PDB entry 2XY7 | X-ray diffraction, 3.05 A resolution | chains A and B of the 3 polymer chains in the assembly

== Chain A ==
Protein: DNA polymerase I
Organism: Geobacillus stearothermophilus
Notes: EC 2.7.7.7
UniProt: E1C9K5 (E1C9K5_BACST); residues 297-876 here correspond to UniProt positions 1-580 (UniProt number = residue number - 296)
Chain sequence (580 residues; row label = number of the first residue in the row):
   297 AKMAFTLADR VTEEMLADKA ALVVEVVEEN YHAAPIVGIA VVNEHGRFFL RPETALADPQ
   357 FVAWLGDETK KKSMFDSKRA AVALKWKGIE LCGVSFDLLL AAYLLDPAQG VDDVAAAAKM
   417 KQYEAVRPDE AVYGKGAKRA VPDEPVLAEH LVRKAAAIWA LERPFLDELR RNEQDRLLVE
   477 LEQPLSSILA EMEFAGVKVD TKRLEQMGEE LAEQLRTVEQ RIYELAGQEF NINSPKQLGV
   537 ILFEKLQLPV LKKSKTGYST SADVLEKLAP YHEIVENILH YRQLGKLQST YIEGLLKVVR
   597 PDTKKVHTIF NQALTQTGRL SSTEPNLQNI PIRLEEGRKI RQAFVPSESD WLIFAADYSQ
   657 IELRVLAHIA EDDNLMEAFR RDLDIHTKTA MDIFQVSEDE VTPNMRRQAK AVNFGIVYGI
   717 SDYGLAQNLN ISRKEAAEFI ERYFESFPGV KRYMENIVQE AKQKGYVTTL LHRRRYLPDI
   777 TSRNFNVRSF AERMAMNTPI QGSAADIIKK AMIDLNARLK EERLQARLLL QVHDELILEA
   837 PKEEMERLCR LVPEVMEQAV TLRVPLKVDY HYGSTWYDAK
Construct notes: engineered mutation Ala329 (Asp33 in E1C9K5)

== Chain B ==
Molecule: 10-nt DNA strand
Sequence (10 nucleotides; each row starts with the number of its first residue):
    20 GCCTGACTCG

== Chain A / chain B interface ==
Pairs across the interface (27):
  Ser550(A) - DG24(B)  phosphate contact
  Lys551(A) - DG24(B)  hydrogen bond to the phosphate
  Thr552(A) - DG24(B)  phosphate contact
  Ser555(A) - DA25(B)  phosphate contact
  Thr556(A) - DA25(B)  hydrogen bond to the phosphate
  Ser557(A) - DA25(B)  hydrogen bond to the phosphate
  Ser557(A) - DC26(B)  phosphate contact
  Ala558(A) - DC26(B)  hydrogen bond to the phosphate
  Arg578(A) - DA25(B)  hydrogen bond to the phosphate
  Arg578(A) - DC26(B)  phosphate contact
  Lys582(A) - DC26(B)  base contact
  Tyr587(A) - DT27(B)  sugar contact
  Arg615(A) - DG29(B)  hydrogen bond to the base
  Gln624(A) - DC28(B)  sugar contact
  Asn625(A) - DT27(B)  hydrogen bond to the base
  Asn625(A) - DC28(B)  sugar contact
  Ile626(A) - DC28(B)  sugar contact
  Pro627(A) - DT27(B)  phosphate contact
  Pro627(A) - DC28(B)  phosphate contact
  Ile628(A) - DC28(B)  hydrogen bond to the phosphate
  Ile628(A) - DG29(B)  phosphate contact
  Arg629(A) - DC28(B)  salt bridge to the phosphate
  Arg629(A) - DG29(B)  salt bridge to the phosphate
  Tyr714(A) - DG29(B)  base contact
  Val828(A) - DG29(B)  phosphate contact
  His829(A) - DG29(B)  phosphate contact
  Asp830(A) - DG29(B)  phosphate contact
Interface residues without a listed pair, chain A (26 interface residues in all): Pro531, Tyr554, Gln579, Leu630, Arg637

== Overview ==
26 residues of chain A and 6 residues of chain B are in contact; the contacts include 8 hydrogen bonds and 2
salt bridges. Polar pairs include Arg615(A)-DG29(B), Asn625(A)-DT27(B) and Lys551(A)-DG24(B).
Chain A is DNA polymerase I (Geobacillus stearothermophilus) and chain B is a 10-nt DNA strand; the structure,
Crystal structure of a salicylic aldehyde base in the pre-insertion site of fragment DNA polymerase I ..., was
determined by X-ray diffraction, deposited together with 2XY5 and 2XY6.
